PDB entry 4AVN | X-ray diffraction, 2.00 A resolution | chain A

# Chain A
Molecule: Cellobiohydrolase. glycosyl hydrolase family 6
From: Thermobifida fusca
Notes: EC 3.2.1.91; fragment: catalytic domain, residues 177-596
UniProtKB: Q47SA9 (Q47SA9_THEFY); residues 139-558 here correspond to UniProt positions 177-596 (UniProt number = residue number + 38)
Amino-acid sequence (420 residues; row label = number of the first residue in the row):
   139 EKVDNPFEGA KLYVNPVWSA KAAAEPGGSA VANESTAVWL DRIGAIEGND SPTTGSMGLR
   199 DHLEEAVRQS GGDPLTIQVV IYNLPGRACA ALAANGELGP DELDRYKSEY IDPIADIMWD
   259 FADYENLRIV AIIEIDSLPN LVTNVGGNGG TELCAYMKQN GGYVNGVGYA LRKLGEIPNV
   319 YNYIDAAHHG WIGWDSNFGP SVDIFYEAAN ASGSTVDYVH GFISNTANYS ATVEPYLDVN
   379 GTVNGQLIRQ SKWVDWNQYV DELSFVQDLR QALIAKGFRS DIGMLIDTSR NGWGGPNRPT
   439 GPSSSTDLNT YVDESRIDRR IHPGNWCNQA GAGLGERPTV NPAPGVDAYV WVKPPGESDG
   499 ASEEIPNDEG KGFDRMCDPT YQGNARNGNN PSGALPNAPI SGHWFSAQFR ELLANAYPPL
Construct notes: engineered mutation Ala226 (Asp264 in Q47SA9), Ala232 (Ser270 in Q47SA9)
Disulfides: Cys227-Cys292, Cys465-Cys515
Metal / ion sites: Ca2+: Asp142, Asp419
Residues lining bound ligands: beta-D-glucopyranose (BGC): Trp177, Asp179, Thr191, Tyr220, Arg225, Ala232, Lys491, Pro492, Glu495, Ser496, Lys509, Ser539, Gly540
From the paper describing this entry:
  - mutagenesis - D226A: decreased catalytic activity on insoluble substrates (citing earlier work)
  - mutagenesis - D226A: increased catalytic activity on carboxymethyl cellulose (CMC) (citing earlier work)
  - mutagenesis - D226A/S232A: abolished catalytic activity (citing earlier work)
  - conformationally variable residues (loop rearrangement, side-chain flip): Glu185 to Leu197, Ala226 to Gly234, Asp274, Arg524
  - conformationally variable residues (loop rearrangement): Glu501 to Gly510 (from molecular simulation)

# Summary
Chain A binds beta-D-glucopyranose. The Ca2+ site is built by Asp142 and Asp419. The paper reports that D226A
reduces catalytic activity on insoluble substrates; conformational variability at Glu185, Ala226 and Asp274
among others.
Chain A is Cellobiohydrolase. glycosyl hydrolase family 6 (Thermobifida fusca); the structure, Thermobifida
fusca cellobiohydrolase Cel6B catalytic mutant D226A- S232A cocrystallized with cellobiose, was determined by
X-ray diffraction, deposited together with 4AVO.
